Entry 9B5Y (electron microscopy, 3.49 A resolution); this record covers chains A and N of the 6 polymer chains in the assembly.

== Chain A ==
Protein: Guanine nucleotide-binding protein G(q)
From: Homo sapiens
Amino-acid sequence (353 residues; row label = number of the first residue in the row):
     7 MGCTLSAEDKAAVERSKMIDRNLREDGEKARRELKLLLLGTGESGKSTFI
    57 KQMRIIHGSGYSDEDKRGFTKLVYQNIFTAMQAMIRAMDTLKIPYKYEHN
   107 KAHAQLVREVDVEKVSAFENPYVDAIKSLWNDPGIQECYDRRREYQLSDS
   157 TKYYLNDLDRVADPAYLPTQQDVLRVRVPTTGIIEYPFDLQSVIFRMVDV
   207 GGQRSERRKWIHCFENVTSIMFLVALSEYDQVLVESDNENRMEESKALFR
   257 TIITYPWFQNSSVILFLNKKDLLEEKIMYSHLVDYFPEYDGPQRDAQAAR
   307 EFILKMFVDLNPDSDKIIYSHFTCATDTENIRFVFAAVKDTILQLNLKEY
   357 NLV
Disordered / not traced: 7-10, 61-187

== Chain N ==
Protein: scFv16
From: Mus musculus
Notes: antibody fragment or engineered binder
Amino-acid sequence (266 residues; each row starts with the number of its first residue):
     2 VQLVESGGGLVQPGGSRKLSCSASGFAFSSFGMHWVRQAPEKGLEWVAYI
    52 SSGSGTIYYADTVKGRFTISRDDPKNTLFLQMTSLRSEDTAMYYCVRSIY
   102 YYGSSPFDFWGQGTTLTVSAGGGGSGGGGSGGGGSADIVMTQATSSVPVT
   152 PGESVSISCRSSKSLLHSNGNTYLYWFLQRPGQSPQLLIYRMSNLASGVP
   202 DRFSGSGSGTAFTLTISRLEAEDVGVYYCMQHLEYPLTFGAGTKLELLEE
   252 NLYFQGASHHHHHHHH
Disordered / not traced: 122-136, 249-267
Cystine bridges: Cys-22/Cys-96, Cys-160/Cys-230

== Interface between chain A and chain N ==
Contacting residue pairs - 21 pairs, chain A then chain N:
  Leu-11(A) / His-168(N)
  Ser-12(A) / His-168(N)  hydrogen bond (backbone-side chain)
  Ser-12(A) / Asn-170(N)  hydrogen bond
  Ser-12(A) / Tyr-174(N)  hydrogen bond
  Ser-12(A) / Leu-234(N)
  Ala-13(A) / His-233(N)
  Ala-13(A) / Leu-234(N)
  Glu-14(A) / Tyr-101(N)
  Glu-14(A) / Ser-105(N)
  Glu-14(A) / Pro-107(N)
  Glu-14(A) / Tyr-174(N)
  Glu-14(A) / Tyr-176(N)  hydrogen bond
  Glu-14(A) / Arg-192(N)  salt bridge
  Glu-14(A) / His-233(N)  salt bridge
  Ala-17(A) / Tyr-101(N)  hydrophobic
  Ala-18(A) / Tyr-101(N)
  Glu-20(A) / Ser-53(N)  hydrogen bond
  Arg-21(A) / Ser-31(N)
  Arg-21(A) / Ile-100(N)
  Arg-21(A) / Tyr-101(N)
  Arg-21(A) / Tyr-102(N)
Other interface residues (no listed pair), chain A (9 interface residues in all): Lys-16
Other interface residues (no listed pair), chain N (17 interface residues in all): Ser-52, Tyr-59, Glu-235

== Summary ==
Chain A and chain N form an interface of 9 and 17 residues respectively; the contacts include 5 hydrogen bonds
and 2 salt bridges. Polar pairs include Glu-14(A)/Arg-192(N), Glu-14(A)/His-233(N) and Ser-12(A)/His-168(N).
Chain A is Guanine nucleotide-binding protein G(q) (Homo sapiens) and chain N is scFv16 (Mus musculus); the
structure, Cryo-EM structure of the LAPTH-bound PTH1R in complex with Gq, was determined by electron
microscopy.
